8JIP - chains B and N of the 6 polymer chains in the assembly; structure by electron microscopy, 2.85 A resolution.

# Chain B
Molecule: Guanine nucleotide-binding protein G(I)/G(S)/G(T) subunit beta-1
Source organism: Rattus norvegicus
UniProt: P54311 (GBB1_RAT); residue numbers follow UniProt; this construct covers 2-340
Amino-acid sequence (345 residues; each row starts with the number of its first residue; numbers below 1 keep their minus sign (Met-4 is residue -4)):
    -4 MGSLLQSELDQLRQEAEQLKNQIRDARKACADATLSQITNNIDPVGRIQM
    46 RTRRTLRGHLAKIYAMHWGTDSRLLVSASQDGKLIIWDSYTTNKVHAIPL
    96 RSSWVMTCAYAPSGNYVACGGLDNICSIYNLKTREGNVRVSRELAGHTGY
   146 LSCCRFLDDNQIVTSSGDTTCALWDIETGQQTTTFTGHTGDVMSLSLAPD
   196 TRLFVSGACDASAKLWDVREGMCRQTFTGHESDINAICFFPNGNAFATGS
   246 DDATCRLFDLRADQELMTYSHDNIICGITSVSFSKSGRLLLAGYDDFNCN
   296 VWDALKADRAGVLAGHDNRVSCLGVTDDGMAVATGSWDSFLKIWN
Not modelled in the structure: -4 to 2
Differences from the reference sequence: initiating methionine (-4); expression tag (-3 to 1)
Curated features (UniProtKB/Swiss-Prot):
  - modified residue: Ser2 (N-acetylserine), His266 (Phosphohistidine)

# Chain N
Molecule: Nanobody 35
Source organism: Escherichia coli
Notes: antibody fragment or engineered binder
Amino-acid sequence (140 residues; each row starts with the number of its first residue; numbers below 1 keep their minus sign (Met-1 is residue -1)):
    -1 MAQVQLQESGGGLVQPGGSLRLSCAASGFTFSNYKMNWVRQAPGKGLEWV
    49 SDISQSGASISYTGSVKGRFTISRDNAKNTLYLQMNSLKPEDTAVYYCAR
    99 CPAPFTRDCFDVTSTTYAYRGQGTQVTVSSHHHHHHEPEA
Not modelled in the structure: -1 to 0, 127-138
Disulfide bonds: Cys22-Cys96, Cys99-Cys107

# How chain B and chain N interact
Pairs across the interface - 10 pairs, chain B then chain N:
  Arg8(B) - Gln120(N)
  His225(B) - Val2(N)
  Glu226(B) - Phe27(N)
  Glu226(B) - Thr28(N)
  Glu226(B) - Tyr32(N)  hydrogen bond
  Glu226(B) - Arg98(N)  hydrogen bond (backbone-side chain)
  Ser227(B) - Pro100(N)  hydrogen bond (side chain-backbone)
  Ser227(B) - Tyr117(N)
  Asp228(B) - Tyr117(N)  hydrogen bond
  Ile270(B) - Phe103(N)  hydrophobic
Interface residues without a listed pair, chain B (11 interface residues in all): Cys204, Asp205, Ala206, Thr223, Asp246
Interface residues without a listed pair, chain N (11 interface residues in all): Gln1, Pro102

# Summary
Chain B and chain N each contribute 11 residues to their interface; the contacts include 4 hydrogen bonds.
Among the polar pairs are Glu226(B)-Tyr32(N), Glu226(B)-Arg98(N) and Ser227(B)-Pro100(N).
Chain B is Guanine nucleotide-binding protein G(I)/G(S)/G(T) subunit beta-1 (Rattus norvegicus) and chain N is
Nanobody 35 (Escherichia coli); the structure, Cryo-EM structure of the GLP-1R/GCGR dual agonist
MEDI0382-bound human GLP-1R-Gs complex, was determined by electron microscopy, deposited together with 8JIS,
8JIQ, 8JIU, 8JIR and 8JIT.
